Entry 5F98 (X-ray diffraction, 3.28 A resolution); this record covers chains A and C of the 12 polymer chains in the assembly.

[Chain A (and C)]
Molecule: Probable ATP-dependent RNA helicase DDX58
Source organism: Homo sapiens
Notes: EC 3.6.4.13; chain C of this document is another copy of the same molecule, construct and numbering; everything in this record applies to it too
UniProt: O95786 (DDX58_HUMAN); residue numbers follow UniProt; this construct covers 232-925
Sequence (695 residues; each row starts with the number of its first residue):
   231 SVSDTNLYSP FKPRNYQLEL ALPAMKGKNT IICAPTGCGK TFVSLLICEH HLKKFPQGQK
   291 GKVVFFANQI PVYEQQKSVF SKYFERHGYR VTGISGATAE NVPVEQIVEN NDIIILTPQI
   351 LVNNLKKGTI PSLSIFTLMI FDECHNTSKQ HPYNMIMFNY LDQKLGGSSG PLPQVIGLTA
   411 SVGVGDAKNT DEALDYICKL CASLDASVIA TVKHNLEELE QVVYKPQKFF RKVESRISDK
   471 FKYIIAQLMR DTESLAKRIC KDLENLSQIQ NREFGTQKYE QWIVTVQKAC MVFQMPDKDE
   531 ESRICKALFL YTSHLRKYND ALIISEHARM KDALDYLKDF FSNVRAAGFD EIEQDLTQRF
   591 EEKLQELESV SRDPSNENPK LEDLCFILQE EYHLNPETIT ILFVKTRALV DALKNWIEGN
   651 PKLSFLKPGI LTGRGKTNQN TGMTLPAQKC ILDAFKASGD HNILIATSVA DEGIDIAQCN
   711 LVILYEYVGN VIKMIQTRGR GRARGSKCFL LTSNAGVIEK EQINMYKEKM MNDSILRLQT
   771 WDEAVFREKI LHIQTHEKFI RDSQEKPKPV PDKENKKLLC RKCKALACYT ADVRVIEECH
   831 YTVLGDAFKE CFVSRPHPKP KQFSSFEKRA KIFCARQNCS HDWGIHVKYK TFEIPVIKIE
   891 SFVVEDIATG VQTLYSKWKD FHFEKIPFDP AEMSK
Disordered / not traced: 231-239, 494-501, 665-689, 923-925 (chain C: 231-239, 468, 494-501, 664-689, 923-925)
Construct notes: expression tag (231)
Curated features (UniProtKB/Swiss-Prot):
  - motif: D372 to H375 (DECH box)
  - binding site (ATP): A264 to T271
  - binding site (Zn(2+)): C810, C813, C864, C869
  - modified residue: N495 (Microbial infection: Deamidated asparagine), N549 (Microbial infection: Deamidated asparagine), T770 (Phosphothreonine), S854 (Phosphoserine), S855 (Phosphoserine), K858 (N6-acetyllysine), K909 (N6-acetyllysine)
  - cross-link: K812 (Glycyl lysine isopeptide (Lys-Gly) (interchain with G-Cter in ubiquitin))
Bound ions: Zn2+: C810, C813, C864, C869
Residues lining bound ligands:
  - 7N-methyl-8-hydroguanosine-5'-diphosphate (M7G): H847, K851, K858, K861, D872, I875, K888
  - Mg2+ (MG): E827, C829, H830, S854
What the authors report for this chain:
  - binding site for 7N-methyl-8-hydroguanosine-5'-diphosphate: K858
  - binding site for the 24-nt RNA strand: H830, V886
  - mutagenesis - H830A: increased binding to Cap-1 HP RNA
  - mutagenesis - H830A: increased binding to 2'-O-methylated 5'ppp HP RNA
  - mutagenesis - H830A: increased signaling in response to Cap-1 dsRNA
  - mutagenesis - H830A: increased signaling in response to 5'ppp 2'O-Me HP RNA
  - mutagenesis - H830A: increased signaling in response to in the absence of RNA stimulation
  - mutagenesis - H830A: unchanged expression
  - specificity-determining residues: H830
  - mutagenesis - H830A: unchanged signaling in response to 5'ppp
  - mutagenesis - H830A: increased signaling in response to Cap-0 dsRNA

[How chain A and chain C interact]
Residue-residue contacts - 35 pairs, chain A then chain C:
  Q287(A) with K880(C), hydrogen bond (side chain-backbone)
  Y303(A) with E315(C), hydrogen bond
  E304(A) with R316(C), salt bridge
  K307(A) with E315(C), salt bridge
  S311(A) with K307(C)
  E315(A) with Y303(C), hydrogen bond; S325(C), hydrogen bond; A327(C); T328(C), hydrogen bond
  R316(A) with A327(C)
  G318(A) with A327(C); T328(C)
  Y319(A) with T328(C)
  R320(A) with T322(C), hydrogen bond; G323(C), hydrogen bond (side chain-backbone); I324(C); T328(C); V332(C); I337(C)
  T322(A) with R320(C), hydrogen bond
  G323(A) with R320(C), hydrogen bond (backbone-side chain)
  S325(A) with E315(C), hydrogen bond
  A327(A) with E315(C); G318(C)
  T328(A) with E315(C); G318(C); Y319(C); R320(C)
  V332(A) with R320(C)
  P333(A) with N340(C)
  Q336(A) with Q336(C), hydrogen bond; N340(C), hydrogen bond
  I337(A) with R320(C)
  N340(A) with P333(C); Q336(C)
Interface residues without a listed pair, chain A (22 interface residues in all): K312, I324
Interface residues without a listed pair, chain C (23 interface residues in all): E304, S311, K312, T881

[In short]
22 residues of chain A and 23 residues of chain C are in contact, with 12 hydrogen bonds and 2 salt bridges.
Among the polar pairs are E304(A)-R316(C), K307(A)-E315(C) and Q287(A)-K880(C). The paper reports a binding
site for the 24-nt RNA strand at H830(A) and V886(A); H830A of chain A increases binding to Cap-1 HP RNA.
Chain A and chain C are both Probable ATP-dependent RNA helicase DDX58 (Homo sapiens); the structure, Crystal
structure of RIG-I in complex with Cap-0 RNA, was determined by X-ray diffraction, deposited together with
5F9F and 5F9H.
